PDB entry 3UFF | X-ray diffraction, 1.30 A resolution | chains A and B

Chain A (and B):
Protein: Protein kinase C delta type
Source organism: Mus musculus
Notes: EC 2.7.11.13; fragment: C1B Subdomain of PKC delta; chain B of this document is another copy of the same molecule, construct and numbering; everything in this record applies to it too
UniProt: P28867 (KPCD_MOUSE); residues 231-280 here = UniProt positions 231-280
Amino-acid sequence (65 residues; numbered 222 to 286; the number before each row is that of its first residue):
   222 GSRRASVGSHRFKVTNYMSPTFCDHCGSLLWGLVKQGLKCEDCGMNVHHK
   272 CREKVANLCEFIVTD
Construct notes: expression tag (222-230, 281-286); engineered mutation Thr-236 (Tyr in P28867)

Interface between chain A and chain B:
Residue-residue contacts - 27 pairs, chain A then chain B:
  Ser-223(A) / Gly-229(B)
  Ser-223(A) / Ser-230(B)  hydrogen bond
  Arg-224(A) / Val-228(B)
  Arg-224(A) / Gly-229(B)
  Arg-225(A) / Ser-227(B)  hydrogen bond
  Arg-225(A) / Val-228(B)
  Arg-225(A) / Gly-229(B)
  Arg-225(A) / Ser-230(B)  hydrogen bond (side chain-backbone)
  Arg-225(A) / Asp-263(B)  salt bridge
  Arg-225(A) / Cys-280(B)  hydrogen bond
  Arg-225(A) / Phe-282(B)
  Ala-226(A) / Ala-226(B)
  Ala-226(A) / Ser-227(B)
  Ala-226(A) / Val-228(B)  hydrogen bond (backbone-backbone)
  Ser-227(A) / Arg-225(B)  hydrogen bond
  Ser-227(A) / Ala-226(B)
  Val-228(A) / Arg-224(B)
  Val-228(A) / Arg-225(B)
  Val-228(A) / Ala-226(B)  hydrogen bond (backbone-backbone)
  Gly-229(A) / Ser-223(B)
  Gly-229(A) / Arg-224(B)
  Gly-229(A) / Arg-225(B)
  Ser-230(A) / Ser-223(B)  hydrogen bond
  Ser-230(A) / Arg-225(B)  hydrogen bond (backbone-side chain)
  Asp-263(A) / Arg-225(B)  salt bridge
  Cys-280(A) / Arg-225(B)  hydrogen bond
  Phe-282(A) / Arg-225(B)
Also at the interface, not in a pair above, chain A (12 interface residues in all): Gly-222

Summary:
Chain A and chain B form an interface of 12 and 11 residues respectively; the contacts include 10 hydrogen
bonds and 2 salt bridges. Polar contacts include Arg-225(A)/Asp-263(B), Ser-223(A)/Ser-230(B) and
Arg-225(A)/Ser-227(B).
Both chains are Protein kinase C delta type (Mus musculus). Entry 3UFF (Structural and functional
characterization of an anesthetic binding site in the second cysteine-rich domain of protein ...) was
determined by X-ray diffraction (same publication as 3UEJ, 3UEY, 3UGD, 3UGI and 3UGL).
